7PT6 - chains H and I of the 18 polymer chains in the assembly; structure by electron microscopy, 3.20 A resolution.

[Chain H]
Name: Cell division control protein 7
Organism: Saccharomyces cerevisiae (strain ATCC 204508 / S288c)
Notes: EC 2.7.11.1
UniProt: P06243 (CDC7_YEAST); residue numbers follow UniProt; this construct covers 1-507
Amino-acid sequence (507 residues; row label = number of the first residue in the row):
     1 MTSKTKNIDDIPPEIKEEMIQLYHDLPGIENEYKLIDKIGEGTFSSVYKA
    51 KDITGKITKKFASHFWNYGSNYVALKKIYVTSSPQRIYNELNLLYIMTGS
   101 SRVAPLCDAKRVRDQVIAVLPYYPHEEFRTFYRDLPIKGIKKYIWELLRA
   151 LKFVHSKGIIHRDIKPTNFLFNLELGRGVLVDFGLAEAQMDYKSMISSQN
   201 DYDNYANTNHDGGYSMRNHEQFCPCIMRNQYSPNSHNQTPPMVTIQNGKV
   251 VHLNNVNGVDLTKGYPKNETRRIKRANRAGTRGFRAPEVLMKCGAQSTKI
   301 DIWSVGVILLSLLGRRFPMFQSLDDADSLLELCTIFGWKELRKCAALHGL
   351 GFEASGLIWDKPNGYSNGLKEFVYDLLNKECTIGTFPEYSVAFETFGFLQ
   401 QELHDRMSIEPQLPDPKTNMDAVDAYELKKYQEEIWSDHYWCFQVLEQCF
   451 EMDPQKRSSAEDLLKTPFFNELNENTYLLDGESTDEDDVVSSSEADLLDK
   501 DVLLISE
Unresolved in the structure: 1-9, 195-217, 233-255, 406-423, 476-507
Ion coordination: Mg2+: Asp182 (together with ATP-gamma-S); Zn2+: Cys223, Cys225, His348
Ligand contacts: ATP-gamma-S (AGS; phosphothiophosphoric acid-adenylate ester): Ile39, Gly40, Glu41, Gly42, Thr43, Phe44, Ser45, Val47, Ala74, Lys76, Ala104, Leu120, Pro121, Tyr122, Tyr123, His125, Asp163, Lys165, Thr167, Asn168, Leu170, Val181, Asp182
UniProt features mapped onto this chain:
  - active site: Asp163 (Proton acceptor)
  - binding site (ATP): Ile39 to Val47, Lys76
Reported in the primary citation:
  - binding site for ATP-gamma-S: Thr43, Lys76, Lys165
  - catalytic residues: Asp163

[Chain I]
Name: DDK kinase regulatory subunit DBF4
Organism: Saccharomyces cerevisiae (strain ATCC 204508 / S288c)
UniProt: P32325 (DBF4_YEAST); residue numbers follow UniProt; this construct covers 1-704
Amino-acid sequence (704 residues; each row starts with the number of its first residue):
     1 MVSPTKMIIRSPLKETDTNLKHNNGIAASTTAAGHLNVFSNDNNCNNNNT
    51 TESFPKKRSLERLELQQQQHLHEKKRARIERARSIEGAVQVSKGTGLKNV
   101 EPRVTPKELLEWQTNWKKIMKRDSRIYFDITDDVEMNTYNKSKMDKRRDL
   151 LKRGFLTLGAQITQFFDTTVTIVITRRSVENIYLLKDTDILSRAKKNYMK
   201 VWSYEKAARFLKNLDVDLDHLSKTKSASLAAPTLSNLLHNEKLYGPTDRD
   251 PRTKRDDIHYFKYPHVYLYDLWQTWAPIITLEWKPQELTNLDELPYPILK
   301 IGSFGRCPFIGDRNYDESSYKRVVKRYSRDKANKKYALQLRALFQYHADT
   351 LLNTSSVNDQTKNLIFIPHTCNDSTKSFKKWMQEKAKNFEKTELKKTDDS
   401 AVQDVRNEHADQTDEKNSILLNETETKEPPLKEEKENKQSIAEESNKYPQ
   451 RKELAATPKLNHPVLATFARQETEEVPDDLCTLKTKSRQAFEIKASGAHQ
   501 SNDVATSFGNGLGPTRASVMSKNMKSLSRLMVDRKLGVKQTNGNNKNYTA
   551 TIATTAETSKENRHRLDFNALKKDEAPSKETGKDSAVHLETNRKPQNFPK
   601 VATKSVSADSKVHNDIKITTTESPTASKKSTSTNVTLHFNAQTAQTAQPV
   651 KKETVKNSGYCENCRVKYESLEQHIVSEKHLSFAENDLNFEAIDSLIENL
   701 RFQI
Unresolved in the structure: 1-110, 221-230, 356-361, 391-508, 539-654, 702-704
Ion coordination: Zn2+: Cys661, Cys664, His674, His680
UniProt features mapped onto this chain:
  - zinc finger: Thr654 to Gln703 (DBF4-type)
  - region: Arg10 to Asn19 (D box 1), Arg62 to His70 (D box 2)
  - motif: Arg83 to Ala88 (POLO box domain (PBD)-binding)
  - binding site (Zn(2+)): Cys661, Cys664, His674, His680
  - modified residue (Phosphoserine): Ser59, Ser84, Ser235, Ser623
  - mutagenesis: Arg83 (R83A/E: Defective for interaction with CDC5), Ser84 (S84A: No effect), Ile85 (I85A: Defective for interaction with CDC5), Glu86 (E86K: No effect), Gly87 (G87A: Defective for interaction with CDC5), Ala88 (A88V: Defective for interaction with CDC5), Cys661 (C661A: In DBF4-AAHH; weakens interaction with ARS1 origin DNA and MCM2, but not other known ligands; when associated with A-664), Cys664 (C664A: In DBF4-AAHH; weakens interaction with ARS1 origin DNA and MCM2, but not other known ligands; when associated with A-661), His674 (H674A: In DBF4-CCAA; weakens interaction with ARS1 origin DNA and MCM2, but not other known ligands; when associated with A-680), His680 (H680A: Weakens interaction with ARS1 origin DNA and MCM2, but not other known ligands. In DBF4-CCAA; weakens interaction with ARS1 origin DNA and MCM2, but not other known ligands ...)

[How chain H and chain I interact]
Pairs across the interface (220):
  Glu32(H) - Arg701(I)  salt bridge
  Thr43(H) - Asn510(I)
  Phe44(H) - Leu512(I)  hydrophobic
  Lys56(H) - Leu700(I)
  Val80(H) - Asn663(I)  hydrogen bond (backbone-side chain)
  Val80(H) - His680(I)
  Thr81(H) - Asn510(I)  hydrogen bond
  Thr81(H) - Tyr660(I)
  Thr81(H) - Cys661(I)
  Thr81(H) - Glu662(I)  hydrogen bond (backbone-backbone)
  Thr81(H) - Asn663(I)
  Thr81(H) - Tyr668(I)
  Ser82(H) - Asn663(I)
  Ser83(H) - Glu662(I)  hydrogen bond
  Ser83(H) - Asn663(I)
  Pro84(H) - Asn663(I)
  Pro84(H) - Phe683(I)
  Pro84(H) - Asn689(I)
  Pro84(H) - Phe690(I)  hydrophobic
  Pro84(H) - Ile693(I)
  Arg86(H) - Leu512(I)
  Arg86(H) - Glu662(I)  salt bridge
  Ile87(H) - Ile693(I)  hydrophobic
  Tyr88(H) - Ala692(I)
  Tyr88(H) - Ile693(I)  hydrophobic
  Tyr88(H) - Leu696(I)  hydrophobic
  Leu91(H) - Leu696(I)  hydrophobic
  Asn92(H) - Leu696(I)
  Tyr95(H) - Asn699(I)  hydrogen bond
  Tyr95(H) - Leu700(I)  hydrophobic
  Leu106(H) - Leu700(I)  hydrophobic
  Asp108(H) - Leu700(I)
  Asp108(H) - Arg701(I)  salt bridge
  Ala109(H) - Leu700(I)
  Ala109(H) - Arg701(I)
  Arg111(H) - Asp687(I)  salt bridge
  Arg111(H) - Phe690(I)
  Arg111(H) - Asp694(I)  salt bridge
  Arg111(H) - Ile697(I)
  Arg113(H) - Leu681(I)
  Arg113(H) - Glu685(I)  salt bridge
  Arg113(H) - Phe690(I)
  Asp114(H) - His680(I)  salt bridge
  Asp114(H) - Phe690(I)
  Thr130(H) - Tyr336(I)
  Phe131(H) - Tyr336(I)
  Phe131(H) - Leu340(I)  hydrophobic
  Tyr132(H) - Gly305(I)
  Arg133(H) - Phe304(I)
  Arg133(H) - Gly305(I)
  Asp134(H) - Ala337(I)
  Asp134(H) - Leu340(I)
  Leu135(H) - Phe344(I)  hydrophobic
  Pro136(H) - Phe344(I)
  Lys138(H) - Gln345(I)  hydrogen bond (side chain-backbone)
  Lys138(H) - Tyr346(I)  hydrogen bond (side chain-backbone)
  Lys138(H) - His347(I)
  Lys138(H) - Ala348(I)
  Gly139(H) - Phe344(I)
  Lys141(H) - Ala348(I)
  Lys142(H) - Ala348(I)
  Lys142(H) - Asp349(I)  salt bridge
  Leu173(H) - Leu340(I)  hydrophobic
  Leu173(H) - Leu343(I)
  Leu173(H) - Phe344(I)
  Glu174(H) - Leu343(I)
  Glu174(H) - Thr350(I)
  Leu175(H) - Thr350(I)
  Gly176(H) - Thr350(I)
  Ile226(H) - Trp272(I)  hydrophobic
  Arg228(H) - Trp275(I)
  Gln230(H) - Thr274(I)
  Gln230(H) - Trp275(I)
  Tyr231(H) - Trp272(I)  hydrophobic
  Val256(H) - Asn240(I)
  Asn257(H) - Pro251(I)
  Gly258(H) - Arg249(I)
  Gly258(H) - Pro251(I)
  Val259(H) - Tyr244(I)  hydrophobic
  Val259(H) - Arg255(I)
  Leu261(H) - Tyr244(I)  hydrophobic
  Leu261(H) - Ile258(I)  hydrophobic
  Leu261(H) - Tyr267(I)
  Leu261(H) - Tyr269(I)
  Leu261(H) - Gln273(I)  hydrogen bond (backbone-side chain)
  Thr262(H) - Tyr267(I)
  Thr262(H) - Tyr269(I)
  Lys263(H) - Tyr260(I)
  Lys263(H) - Phe261(I)  hydrogen bond (backbone-backbone)
  Gly264(H) - Ile258(I)
  Gly264(H) - His259(I)
  Gly264(H) - Phe261(I)
  Gly264(H) - Tyr267(I)
  Tyr265(H) - Ile258(I)
  Tyr265(H) - His259(I)  hydrogen bond (backbone-backbone)
  Tyr265(H) - Phe261(I)  hydrophobic
  Tyr265(H) - Tyr267(I)  hydrophobic
  Pro266(H) - Ile258(I)
  Lys267(H) - Asp257(I)  hydrogen bond (backbone-backbone)
  Lys267(H) - His259(I)
  Lys267(H) - Lys525(I)  hydrogen bond (backbone-side chain)
  Asn268(H) - Lys522(I)
  Asn268(H) - Lys525(I)
  Glu269(H) - Ala276(I)
  Glu269(H) - Pro277(I)
  Glu269(H) - Val519(I)
  Glu269(H) - Lys525(I)
  Arg271(H) - Gln273(I)  hydrogen bond (side chain-backbone)
  Arg271(H) - Ala276(I)
  Arg271(H) - Pro277(I)
  Arg271(H) - Val519(I)
  Arg272(H) - Trp275(I)
  Arg272(H) - Ala276(I)  hydrogen bond (backbone-backbone)
  Arg272(H) - Ser518(I)
  Ile273(H) - Trp275(I)
  Ile273(H) - Ala276(I)  hydrophobic
  Ile273(H) - Ser518(I)  hydrogen bond (backbone-side chain)
  Lys274(H) - Trp275(I)
  Arg275(H) - Thr515(I)
  Arg275(H) - Arg516(I)
  Lys292(H) - Ile278(I)
  Arg315(H) - Gly305(I)
  Arg316(H) - Ile301(I)  hydrogen bond (side chain-backbone)
  Arg316(H) - Gly302(I)  hydrogen bond (side chain-backbone)
  Arg316(H) - Ser303(I)
  Arg316(H) - Gly305(I)
  Arg316(H) - Arg306(I)  hydrogen bond (side chain-backbone)
  Phe317(H) - Gly305(I)
  Pro318(H) - Gly305(I)
  Pro318(H) - Cys307(I)  hydrogen bond (backbone-side chain)
  Pro318(H) - Pro308(I)
  Met319(H) - Cys307(I)
  Met319(H) - Pro308(I)
  Met319(H) - Phe309(I)
  Phe320(H) - Phe309(I)  hydrophobic
  Gln321(H) - Cys307(I)
  Gln321(H) - Ile310(I)
  Ala326(H) - Ile279(I)  hydrophobic
  Ala326(H) - Leu281(I)  hydrophobic
  Asp327(H) - Pro297(I)
  Leu329(H) - Leu268(I)  hydrophobic
  Leu329(H) - Ile279(I)  hydrophobic
  Leu330(H) - Val266(I)  hydrophobic
  Leu330(H) - Tyr296(I)  hydrophobic
  Leu330(H) - Pro297(I)
  Glu331(H) - Pro297(I)
  Glu331(H) - Phe309(I)
  Thr334(H) - Pro297(I)
  Thr334(H) - Leu299(I)
  Thr334(H) - Phe309(I)
  Gly349(H) - Asp270(I)
  Gly349(H) - Leu271(I)  hydrogen bond (backbone-backbone)
  Leu350(H) - Tyr269(I)
  Leu350(H) - Asp270(I)
  Leu350(H) - Ile278(I)  hydrophobic
  Gly351(H) - Tyr267(I)
  Gly351(H) - Leu268(I)
  Gly351(H) - Tyr269(I)  hydrogen bond (backbone-backbone)
  Gly351(H) - Leu271(I)
  Phe352(H) - Val266(I)  hydrophobic
  Phe352(H) - Tyr267(I)
  Phe352(H) - Leu268(I)  hydrophobic
  Glu353(H) - His265(I)  salt bridge
  Glu353(H) - Val266(I)
  Glu353(H) - Tyr267(I)  hydrogen bond (backbone-backbone)
  Ala354(H) - His265(I)
  Ala354(H) - Val266(I)  hydrophobic
  Ser355(H) - Pro264(I)
  Ser355(H) - His265(I)  hydrogen bond (backbone-backbone)
  Gly356(H) - Pro264(I)
  Leu357(H) - Val266(I)  hydrophobic
  Leu357(H) - Trp283(I)  hydrophobic
  Leu357(H) - Tyr296(I)  hydrophobic
  Ile358(H) - Leu291(I)  hydrophobic
  Ile358(H) - Tyr296(I)  hydrogen bond (backbone-side chain)
  Ile358(H) - Ile298(I)
  Tyr365(H) - Leu299(I)  hydrophobic
  Tyr365(H) - Ile301(I)
  Asp375(H) - Ile301(I)
  Leu376(H) - Ile301(I)  hydrophobic
  Leu376(H) - Pro308(I)  hydrophobic
  Lys379(H) - Ile301(I)
  Lys379(H) - Gly302(I)
  Glu380(H) - Ser303(I)
  Glu380(H) - Phe304(I)  hydrogen bond (side chain-backbone)
  Glu380(H) - Gly305(I)  hydrogen bond (side chain-backbone)
  Cys381(H) - Cys371(I)
  Cys381(H) - Asn372(I)
  Thr382(H) - Asn372(I)
  Ile383(H) - Ser303(I)
  Ile383(H) - Glu317(I)
  Gly384(H) - Arg326(I)
  Gly384(H) - Asn372(I)
  Gly384(H) - Asp373(I)
  Gly384(H) - Ser374(I)  hydrogen bond (backbone-backbone)
  Thr385(H) - Ser303(I)
  Thr385(H) - Phe304(I)
  Thr385(H) - Arg326(I)
  Phe386(H) - Ser374(I)  hydrogen bond (backbone-backbone)
  Pro387(H) - Asp330(I)
  Glu388(H) - His369(I)
  Glu388(H) - Thr375(I)
  Tyr389(H) - Asp330(I)  hydrogen bond (side chain-backbone)
  Tyr389(H) - Asn333(I)  hydrogen bond (side chain-backbone)
  Tyr389(H) - Lys334(I)  hydrogen bond (side chain-backbone)
  Tyr389(H) - Ala337(I)  hydrophobic
  Tyr389(H) - Leu338(I)  hydrophobic
  Ser390(H) - Arg341(I)
  Val391(H) - Arg341(I)
  Phe393(H) - His369(I)
  Phe393(H) - Asp373(I)
  Glu394(H) - Arg341(I)  salt bridge
  Phe396(H) - Cys371(I)  hydrophobic
  Glu427(H) - Tyr346(I)
  Leu428(H) - Phe366(I)
  Tyr431(H) - Gln345(I)  hydrogen bond
  Tyr431(H) - Ile365(I)  hydrophobic
  Tyr431(H) - Ile367(I)  hydrophobic
  Gln432(H) - Ile367(I)
  Ile435(H) - Ile367(I)  hydrophobic
Interface residues without a listed pair, chain H (114 interface residues in all): Lys110, Phe171, Asp260, Thr270, Met291, Ile335, Trp359, Phe372
Interface residues without a listed pair, chain I (106 interface residues in all): Asp256, Thr280, Asp312, Arg313, Leu351, Gly511, Leu671, Ala684

[Summary]
Chain H and chain I form an interface of 114 and 106 residues respectively; the contacts include 32 hydrogen
bonds and 10 salt bridges. Polar pairs include Glu32(H)-Arg701(I), Arg86(H)-Glu662(I) and Asp108(H)-Arg701(I).
Bound to chain H: ATP-gamma-S. The paper reports the catalytic residue Asp163(H); a binding site for
ATP-gamma-S at Thr43(H), Lys76(H) and Lys165(H).
Here chain H is Cell division control protein 7 and chain I is DDK kinase regulatory subunit DBF4, both from
Saccharomyces cerevisiae (strain ATCC 204508 / S288c). Entry 7PT6 (Structure of MCM2-7 DH complexed with
Cdc7-Dbf4 in the presence of ATPgS, state III) was determined by electron microscopy (same publication as
7PT7).
